Entry 8ACX (X-ray diffraction, 1.90 A resolution); this record covers chains A and D.

[Chain A (and D)]
Protein: Hce2 domain-containing protein
Organism: Zymoseptoria tritici
Notes: chain D of this document is another copy of the same molecule, construct and numbering; everything in this record applies to it too
Reference sequence: A0A2H1H404 (A0A2H1H404_ZYMTR); residues 5-147 here correspond to UniProt positions 20-162 (UniProt number = residue number + 15)
Amino-acid sequence (144 residues; numbered 4 to 147; the number before each row is that of its first residue):
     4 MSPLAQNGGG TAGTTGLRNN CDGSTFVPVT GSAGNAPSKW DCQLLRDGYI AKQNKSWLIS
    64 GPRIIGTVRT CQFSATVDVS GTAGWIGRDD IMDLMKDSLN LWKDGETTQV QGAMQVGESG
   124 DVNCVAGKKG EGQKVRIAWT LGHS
Unresolved in the structure: 4-21, 106-115, 131-134 (chain D: 4-22, 107-116, 130-137)
Construct notes: initiating methionine (4)
Cystine bridges: Cys24-Cys127, Cys45-Cys74

[How chain A and chain D interact]
Contacting residue pairs - 37 pairs, chain A then chain D:
  Val30(A) - Ser122(D)
  Val30(A) - Gly123(D)
  Pro31(A) - Thr79(D)
  Pro31(A) - Asp81(D)
  Pro31(A) - Ala141(D)  hydrophobic
  Val32(A) - Ser122(D)
  Val32(A) - Thr143(D)
  Thr33(A) - Ser77(D)  hydrogen bond (backbone-side chain)
  Thr33(A) - Ala78(D)
  Thr33(A) - Thr79(D)
  Thr33(A) - Thr143(D)  hydrogen bond (backbone-side chain)
  Gly34(A) - Gln75(D)
  Gly34(A) - Ser77(D)
  Ser35(A) - Gln75(D)  hydrogen bond
  Ser35(A) - Ser147(D)
  Asn38(A) - Ser147(D)
  Pro65(A) - Met117(D)
  Gln75(A) - Gly34(D)
  Gln75(A) - Ser35(D)  hydrogen bond
  Ser77(A) - Thr33(D)  hydrogen bond (side chain-backbone)
  Ser77(A) - Gly34(D)
  Ala78(A) - Thr33(D)
  Thr79(A) - Pro31(D)
  Thr79(A) - Thr33(D)
  Asp81(A) - Pro31(D)
  Ala116(A) - Pro65(D)
  Ala116(A) - Arg66(D)
  Ala116(A) - Ile67(D)
  Met117(A) - Pro65(D)  hydrophobic
  Ser122(A) - Val30(D)
  Ser122(A) - Val32(D)
  Gly123(A) - Val30(D)
  Ala141(A) - Pro31(D)  hydrophobic
  Thr143(A) - Val32(D)
  Thr143(A) - Thr33(D)  hydrogen bond (side chain-backbone)
  Ser147(A) - Ser35(D)
  Ser147(A) - Asn38(D)  hydrogen bond (backbone-side chain)
Other interface residues (no listed pair), chain A (25 interface residues in all): Phe29, Arg66, Ile67, Gln118, Asp124
Other interface residues (no listed pair), chain D (23 interface residues in all): Phe29, Gln118

[Summary]
25 residues of chain A face 23 of chain D across their interface, with 7 hydrogen bonds. Among the polar pairs
are Thr33(A)-Ser77(D), Thr33(A)-Thr143(D) and Ser35(A)-Gln75(D).
Chain A and chain D are both Hce2 domain-containing protein (Zymoseptoria tritici); the structure, Pathogen
effector of Zymoseptoria tritici: Zt-KP4, was determined by X-ray diffraction.
